8WFU - chain A; structure by X-ray diffraction, 2.10 A resolution.

Chain A:
Protein: Beta-glucosidase
Source organism: Thermoanaerobacterium saccharolyticum
UniProt: I3VXG7 (I3VXG7_THESW); residue numbers follow UniProt; this construct covers 1-444
Chain sequence (444 residues; row label = number of the first residue in the row):
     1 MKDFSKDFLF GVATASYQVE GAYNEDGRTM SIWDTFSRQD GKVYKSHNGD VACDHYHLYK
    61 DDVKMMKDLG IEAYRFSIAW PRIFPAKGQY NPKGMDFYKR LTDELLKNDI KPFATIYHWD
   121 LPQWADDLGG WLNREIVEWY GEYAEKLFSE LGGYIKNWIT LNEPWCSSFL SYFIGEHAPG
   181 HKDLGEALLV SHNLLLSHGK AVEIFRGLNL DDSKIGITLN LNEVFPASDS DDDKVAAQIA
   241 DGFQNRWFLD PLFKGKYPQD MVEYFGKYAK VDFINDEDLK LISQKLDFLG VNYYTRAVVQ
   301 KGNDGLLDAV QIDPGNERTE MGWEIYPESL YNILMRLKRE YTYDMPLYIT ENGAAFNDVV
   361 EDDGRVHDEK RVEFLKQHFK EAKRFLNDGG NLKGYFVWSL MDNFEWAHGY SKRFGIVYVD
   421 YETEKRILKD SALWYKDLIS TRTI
Sequence notes: conflict Lys2 (Leu in I3VXG7)
Bound ions: Na+ site 1: Tyr17, Gly49; Na+ site 2: Ser37, Ser46
Reported in the primary citation:
  - binding site for 2-amino-2-hydroxymethyl-propane-1,3-diol: Gln18, Glu163, Glu351, Glu405, Trp406

In short:
Tyr17 and Gly49 form the Na+ site 1. The Na+ site 2 is built by Ser37 and Ser46. The paper reports a binding
site for 2-amino-2-hydroxymethyl-propane-1,3-diol at Gln18, Glu163 and Glu351 among others.
Chain A is Beta-glucosidase (Thermoanaerobacterium saccharolyticum); the structure, Crystal structure of
beta-glucosidase from Thermoanaerobacterium saccharolyticum (Data 2), was determined by X-ray diffraction,
deposited together with 8WFT, 8WFV and 8WFW.
